5IP9 - chains A and H of the 13 polymer chains in the assembly; structure by X-ray diffraction, 3.90 A resolution.

== Chain A ==
Molecule: DNA-directed RNA polymerase II subunit RPB1
From: Saccharomyces cerevisiae
Notes: EC 2.7.7.6
Reference sequence: P04050 (RPB1_YEAST); residue numbers follow UniProt; this construct covers 2-1733
Amino-acid sequence (1732 residues; row label = number of the first residue in the row):
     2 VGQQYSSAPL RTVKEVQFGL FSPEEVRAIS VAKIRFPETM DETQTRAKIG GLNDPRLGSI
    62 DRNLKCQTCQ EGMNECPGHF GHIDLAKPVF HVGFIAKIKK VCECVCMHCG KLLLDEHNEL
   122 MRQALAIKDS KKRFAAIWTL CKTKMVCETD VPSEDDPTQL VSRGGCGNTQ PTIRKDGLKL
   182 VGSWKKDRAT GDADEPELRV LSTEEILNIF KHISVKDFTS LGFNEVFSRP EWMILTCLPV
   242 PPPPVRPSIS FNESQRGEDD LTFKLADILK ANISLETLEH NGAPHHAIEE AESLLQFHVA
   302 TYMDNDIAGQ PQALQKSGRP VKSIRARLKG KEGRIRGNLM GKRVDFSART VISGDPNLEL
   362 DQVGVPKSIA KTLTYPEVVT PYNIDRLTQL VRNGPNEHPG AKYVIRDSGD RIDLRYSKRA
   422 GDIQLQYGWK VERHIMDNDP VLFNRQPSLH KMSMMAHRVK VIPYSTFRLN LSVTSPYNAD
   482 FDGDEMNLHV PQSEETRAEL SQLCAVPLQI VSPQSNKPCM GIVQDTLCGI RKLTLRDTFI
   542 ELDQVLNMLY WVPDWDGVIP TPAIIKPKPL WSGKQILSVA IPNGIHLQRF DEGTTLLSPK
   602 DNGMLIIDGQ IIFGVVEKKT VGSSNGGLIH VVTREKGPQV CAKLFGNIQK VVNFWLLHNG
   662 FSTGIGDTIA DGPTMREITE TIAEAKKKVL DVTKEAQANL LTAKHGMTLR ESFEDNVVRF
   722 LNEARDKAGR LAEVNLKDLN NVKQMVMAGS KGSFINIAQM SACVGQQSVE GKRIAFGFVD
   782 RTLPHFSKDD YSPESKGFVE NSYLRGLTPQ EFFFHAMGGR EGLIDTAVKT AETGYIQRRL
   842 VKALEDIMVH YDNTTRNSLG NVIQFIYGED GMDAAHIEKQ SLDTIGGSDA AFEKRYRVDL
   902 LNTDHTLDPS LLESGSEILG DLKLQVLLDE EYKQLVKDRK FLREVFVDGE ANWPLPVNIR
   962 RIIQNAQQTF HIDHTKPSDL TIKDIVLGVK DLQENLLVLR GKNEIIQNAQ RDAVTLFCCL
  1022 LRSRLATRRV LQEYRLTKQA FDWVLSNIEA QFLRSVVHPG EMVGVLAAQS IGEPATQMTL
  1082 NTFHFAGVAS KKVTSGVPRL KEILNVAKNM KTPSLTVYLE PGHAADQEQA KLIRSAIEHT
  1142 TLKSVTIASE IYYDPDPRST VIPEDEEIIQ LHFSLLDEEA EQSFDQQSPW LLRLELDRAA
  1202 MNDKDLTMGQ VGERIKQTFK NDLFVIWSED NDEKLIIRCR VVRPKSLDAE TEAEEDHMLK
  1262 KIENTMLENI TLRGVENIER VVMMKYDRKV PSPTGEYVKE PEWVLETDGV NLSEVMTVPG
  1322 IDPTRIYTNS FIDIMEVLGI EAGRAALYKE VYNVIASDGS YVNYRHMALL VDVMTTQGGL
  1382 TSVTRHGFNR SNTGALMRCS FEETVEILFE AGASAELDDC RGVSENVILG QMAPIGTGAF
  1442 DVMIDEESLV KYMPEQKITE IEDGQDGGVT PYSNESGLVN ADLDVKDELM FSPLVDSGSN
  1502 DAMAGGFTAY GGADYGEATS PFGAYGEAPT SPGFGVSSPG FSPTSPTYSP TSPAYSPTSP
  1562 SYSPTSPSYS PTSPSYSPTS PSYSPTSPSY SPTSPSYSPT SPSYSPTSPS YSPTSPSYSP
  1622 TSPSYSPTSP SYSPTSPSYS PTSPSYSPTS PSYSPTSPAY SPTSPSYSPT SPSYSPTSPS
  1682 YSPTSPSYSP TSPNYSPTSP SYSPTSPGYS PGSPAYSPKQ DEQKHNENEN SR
Not modelled in the structure: 2, 187-194, 1087-1090, 1177-1186, 1245-1253, 1455-1733
Swiss-Prot annotation at these positions:
  - region: Pro-248 to Asp-260 (Lid loop), Asn-306 to Lys-323 (Rudder loop), Pro-810 to Glu-822 (Bridging helix)
  - binding site (Zn(2+)): Cys-67, Cys-70, Cys-77, His-80, Cys-107, Cys-110, Cys-148, Cys-167
  - binding site (Mg(2+)): Asp-481, Asp-483, Asp-485
  - modified residue: Thr-1471 (Phosphothreonine)
  - cross-link (Glycyl lysine isopeptide (Lys-Gly)): Lys-695 (interchain with G-Cter in ubiquitin), Lys-1246 (interchain with G-Cter in ubiquitin), Lys-1350 (interchain with G-Cter in ubiquitin)

== Chain H ==
Molecule: DNA-directed RNA polymerases I, II, and III subunit RPABC3
From: Saccharomyces cerevisiae
Reference sequence: P20436 (RPAB3_YEAST); residue numbers follow UniProt; this construct covers 2-146
Amino-acid sequence (145 residues; each row starts with the number of its first residue):
     2 SNTLFDDIFQ VSEVDPGRYN KVCRIEAAST TQDQCKLTLD INVELFPVAA QDSLTVTIAS
    62 SLNLEDTPAN DSSATRSWRP PQAGDRSLAD DYDYVMYGTA YKFEEVSKDL IAVYYSFGGL
   122 LMRLEGNYRN LNNLKQENAY LLIRR
Not modelled in the structure: 64-75
Swiss-Prot annotation at these positions:
  - region: Asp-16 to Thr-39 (Non-specific ssDNA binding)
  - modified residue: Ser-2 (N-acetylserine), Thr-68 (Phosphothreonine)

== Chain A / chain H interface ==
Contacting residue pairs - 72 pairs, chain A then chain H:
  Leu-536(A) / Tyr-20(H)
  Arg-537(A) / Tyr-20(H)
  Arg-537(A) / Val-23(H)
  Arg-537(A) / Arg-25(H)
  Arg-537(A) / Asp-41(H)
  Arg-537(A) / Gly-120(H)  hydrogen bond (side chain-backbone)
  Arg-537(A) / Leu-121(H)
  Arg-537(A) / Leu-122(H)
  Asp-538(A) / Tyr-20(H)
  Asp-538(A) / Asn-21(H)  hydrogen bond (side chain-backbone)
  Asp-538(A) / Lys-22(H)  hydrogen bond (side chain-backbone)
  Asp-538(A) / Val-23(H)  hydrogen bond (side chain-backbone)
  Phe-540(A) / Val-23(H)  hydrophobic
  Phe-540(A) / Asn-43(H)
  Phe-540(A) / Leu-121(H)  hydrophobic
  Leu-543(A) / Trp-79(H)  hydrophobic
  Val-559(A) / Ser-78(H)
  Ile-560(A) / Ser-78(H)  hydrogen bond (backbone-side chain)
  Ile-560(A) / Trp-79(H)  hydrogen bond (backbone-backbone)
  Pro-561(A) / Trp-79(H)
  Thr-562(A) / Tyr-98(H)
  Pro-563(A) / Trp-79(H)
  Pro-563(A) / Tyr-98(H)
  Ala-564(A) / Met-97(H)
  Ala-564(A) / Tyr-98(H)  hydrogen bond (backbone-backbone)
  Ala-564(A) / Phe-118(H)
  Ile-565(A) / Asn-43(H)
  Ile-565(A) / Leu-46(H)  hydrophobic
  Ile-565(A) / Tyr-95(H)
  Ile-565(A) / Val-96(H)
  Ile-565(A) / Met-97(H)  hydrophobic
  Ile-566(A) / Val-96(H)  hydrogen bond (backbone-backbone)
  Ile-566(A) / Met-97(H)
  Ile-566(A) / Tyr-98(H)  hydrophobic
  Ile-566(A) / Tyr-141(H)  hydrophobic
  Lys-567(A) / Asp-91(H)  hydrogen bond (side chain-backbone)
  Lys-567(A) / Tyr-93(H)  hydrogen bond (side chain-backbone)
  Lys-567(A) / Asp-94(H)
  Lys-567(A) / Tyr-95(H)
  Lys-567(A) / Val-96(H)  hydrogen bond (backbone-backbone)
  Pro-568(A) / Leu-46(H)  hydrophobic
  Pro-568(A) / Asp-94(H)
  Pro-568(A) / Tyr-95(H)  hydrophobic
  Pro-568(A) / Val-96(H)
  Leu-571(A) / Asn-43(H)
  Leu-571(A) / Leu-46(H)  hydrophobic
  Ser-573(A) / Gly-119(H)  hydrogen bond (side chain-backbone)
  Lys-575(A) / Gly-119(H)
  Lys-575(A) / Gly-120(H)
  Leu-597(A) / Tyr-102(H)  hydrogen bond (backbone-side chain)
  Leu-597(A) / Lys-103(H)
  Leu-598(A) / Arg-25(H)  hydrogen bond (backbone-side chain)
  Leu-598(A) / Thr-39(H)
  Leu-598(A) / Tyr-102(H)
  Leu-598(A) / Tyr-115(H)  hydrophobic
  Leu-598(A) / Leu-122(H)  hydrophobic
  Leu-598(A) / Met-123(H)
  Leu-598(A) / Arg-124(H)
  Ser-599(A) / Arg-25(H)  hydrogen bond (backbone-side chain)
  Ser-599(A) / Leu-122(H)
  Pro-600(A) / Arg-25(H)
  Asp-602(A) / Tyr-20(H)  hydrogen bond
  Leu-606(A) / Tyr-102(H)  hydrophobic
  Ile-613(A) / Tyr-102(H)  hydrophobic
  Ile-613(A) / Ser-117(H)  hydrogen bond (backbone-side chain)
  Ile-613(A) / Gly-120(H)
  Ile-613(A) / Leu-122(H)
  Phe-614(A) / Leu-122(H)  hydrophobic
  Asp-739(A) / Arg-19(H)  salt bridge
  Lys-744(A) / Arg-19(H)
  His-975(A) / Lys-136(H)
  Thr-976(A) / Lys-136(H)
Other interface residues (no listed pair), chain A (37 interface residues in all): Gly-558, Pro-570, Trp-572, Lys-601, Ile-608, Lys-738, Asp-974
Other interface residues (no listed pair), chain H (33 interface residues in all): Arg-77

== Overview ==
The interface between chain A and chain H involves 37 residues on one side and 33 on the other; the contacts
include 17 hydrogen bonds and 1 salt bridge. Polar pairs include Asp-739(A)/Arg-19(H), Arg-537(A)/Gly-120(H)
and Asp-538(A)/Asn-21(H).
Here chain A is DNA-directed RNA polymerase II subunit RPB1 and chain H is DNA-directed RNA polymerases I, II,
and III subunit RPABC3, both from Saccharomyces cerevisiae. Entry 5IP9 (Structure of RNA Polymerase II-TFIIF
complex) was determined by X-ray diffraction (same publication as 5FYW, 5FZ5 and 5IP7).
